2ZBY - chain A; structure by X-ray diffraction, 1.60 A resolution.

Chain A:
Name: Cytochrome P450-SU1
Organism: Streptomyces griseolus
Notes: EC 1.14.14.1
UniProt: P18326 (CPXE_STRGO); residues 1-406 here = UniProt positions 1-406
Amino-acid sequence (412 residues; row label = number of the first residue in the row):
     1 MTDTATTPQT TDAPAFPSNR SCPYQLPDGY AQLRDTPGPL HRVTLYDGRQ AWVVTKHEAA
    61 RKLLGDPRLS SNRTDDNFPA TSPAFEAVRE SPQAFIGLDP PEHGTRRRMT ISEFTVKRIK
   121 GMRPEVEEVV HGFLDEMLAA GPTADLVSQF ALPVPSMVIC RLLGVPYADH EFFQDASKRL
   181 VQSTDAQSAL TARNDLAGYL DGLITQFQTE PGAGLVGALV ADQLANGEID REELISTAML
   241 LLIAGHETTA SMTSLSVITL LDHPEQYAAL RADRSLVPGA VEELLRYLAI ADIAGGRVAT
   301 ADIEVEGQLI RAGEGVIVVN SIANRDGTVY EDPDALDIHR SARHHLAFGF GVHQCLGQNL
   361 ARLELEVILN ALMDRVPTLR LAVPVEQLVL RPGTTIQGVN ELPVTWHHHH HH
Not modelled in the structure: 1-7, 408-412
Sequence notes: engineered mutation Ala-84 (Arg in P18326); expression tag (407-412)
UniProt features mapped onto this chain:
  - binding site (calciol): Thr-81, Arg-193, Ser-236, Ile-293
  - binding site (heme): His-103, Arg-107, Arg-297, His-353, Cys-355
  - mutagenesis: Arg-73 (R73A/F/L/V: Increase of the hydroxylase activity and decrease of affinity for both 25-hydroxyvitamin D3 and 1-alpha-hydroxyvitamin D3. Increase of the hydroxylase activity ...), Val-88 (V88A: Decrease of the hydroxylase activity for both 25-hydroxyivitamin D3 and 1-alpha-hydroxyvitamin D3), Leu-180 (L180A: Decrease of the hydroxylase activity for both 25-hydroxyvitamin D3 and 1-alpha-hydroxyvitamin D3), Val-181 (V181A: Decrease of the hydroxylase activity for both 25-hydroxyvitamin D3 and 1-alpha-hydroxyvitamin D3), Arg-193 (R193A/Q/K: Decrease of the hydroxylase activity), Ile-293 (I293A: Slight increase of the hydroxylase activity)
Metal / ion sites: heme Fe near Cys-355 (its only coordinating residue here)
Ligand contacts: heme (HEM): Phe-95, Ile-96, His-103, Arg-107, Phe-114, Ile-159, Leu-240, Leu-241, Ala-244, Gly-245, Thr-248, Thr-249, Met-252, Leu-285, Ile-290, Ala-291, Ala-294, Arg-297, Asn-320, Ala-347, Phe-348, Gly-349, Val-352, His-353, Gln-354, Cys-355, Leu-356, Gly-357, Ala-361, Glu-364

In short:
Ligands of chain A: heme. Curated annotation (UniProt) lists 4 calciol-binding residues, 5 heme-binding
residues and 6 mutagenesis sites.
Chain A is Cytochrome P450-SU1 (Streptomyces griseolus); the structure, Crystal structure of vitamin D
hydroxylase cytochrome P450 105A1 (R84A mutant), was determined by X-ray diffraction (same publication as 2ZBX
and 2ZBZ).
